Entry 2TRH (X-ray diffraction, 1.90 A resolution); this record covers chains A and B.

== Chain A (and B) ==
Protein: Transthyretin
Organism: Homo sapiens
Notes: engineered mutation(s): VARIANT R10C; chain B of this document is another copy of the same molecule, construct and numbering; everything in this record applies to it too
UniProt: P02766 (TTHY_HUMAN); residues 1-127 here correspond to UniProt positions 21-147 (UniProt number = residue number + 20)
Sequence (127 residues; each row starts with the number of its first residue):
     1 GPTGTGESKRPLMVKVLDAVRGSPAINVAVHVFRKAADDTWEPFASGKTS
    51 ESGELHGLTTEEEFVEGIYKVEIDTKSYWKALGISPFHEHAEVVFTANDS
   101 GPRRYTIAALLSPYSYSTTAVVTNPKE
Sequence notes: variant R10 (Cys30 in P02766)
Curated features (UniProtKB/Swiss-Prot):
  - binding site (L-thyroxine): K15, E54, S117
  - modified residue: E42 (4-carboxyglutamate), S52 (Phosphoserine)
  - glycosylation: N98 (N-linked (GlcNAc...) asparagine)

== Chain A / chain B interface ==
Pairs across the interface - 40 pairs, chain A then chain B:
  F87(A) with F95(B), hydrophobic; Y105(B), hydrophobic; I107(B), hydrophobic; A120(B), hydrophobic
  H88(A) with V93(B); V94(B); T118(B)
  E89(A) with V94(B), hydrogen bond (backbone-backbone); T96(B), hydrogen bond
  E92(A) with E92(B); V94(B); Y116(B), hydrogen bond (backbone-side chain)
  V93(A) with H88(B)
  V94(A) with H88(B); E89(B), hydrogen bond (backbone-backbone); H90(B); E92(B)
  F95(A) with F87(B); E89(B)
  T96(A) with E89(B), hydrogen bond
  Y105(A) with F87(B), hydrophobic
  I107(A) with F87(B), hydrophobic
  Y114(A) with T119(B); A120(B), hydrogen bond (backbone-backbone); V122(B), hydrophobic
  S115(A) with T118(B), hydrogen bond (side chain-backbone); T119(B)
  Y116(A) with E92(B), hydrogen bond (side chain-backbone); Y116(B); S117(B); T118(B), hydrogen bond (backbone-backbone)
  S117(A) with Y116(B); S117(B)
  T118(A) with S115(B), hydrogen bond (backbone-side chain); Y116(B), hydrogen bond (backbone-backbone)
  T119(A) with Y114(B); S115(B)
  A120(A) with F87(B), hydrophobic; Y114(B), hydrogen bond (backbone-backbone)
  V122(A) with Y114(B), hydrophobic
Interface residues without a listed pair, chain A (22 interface residues in all): I68, K70, K76, H90
Interface residues without a listed pair, chain B (21 interface residues in all): I68, K70

== Overview ==
22 residues of chain A face 21 of chain B across their interface, with 12 hydrogen bonds. Polar contacts
include E89(A)-T96(B), E92(A)-Y116(B) and S115(A)-T118(B). Curated annotation (UniProt) lists 3
L-thyroxine-binding residues on chain A.
Both chains are Transthyretin (Homo sapiens). Entry 2TRH (Tertiary structures of three amyloidogenic
transthyretin variants and implications for amyloid fibril formation) was determined by X-ray diffraction
(same publication as 1B0W, 1BZD, 1BZE, 1TSH and 2TRY).
